PDB entry 6CYN | X-ray diffraction, 1.60 A resolution | chain A

# Chain A
Name: Beta-lactamase
Source organism: Escherichia coli
Notes: EC 3.5.2.6
UniProtKB: Q9L5C7 (Q9L5C7_ECOLX); the author numbering skips numbers that UniProt does not, so the offset changes along the chain: 25-57 = UniProt 29-61; 59-238 = UniProt 62-241; 240-252 = UniProt 242-254; 254-290 = UniProt 255-291
Chain sequence (263 residues; numbered 25 to 290; 3 numbers in that range are skipped by the numbering (no residue carries them; nothing is unmodelled there); the number before each row is that of its first residue):
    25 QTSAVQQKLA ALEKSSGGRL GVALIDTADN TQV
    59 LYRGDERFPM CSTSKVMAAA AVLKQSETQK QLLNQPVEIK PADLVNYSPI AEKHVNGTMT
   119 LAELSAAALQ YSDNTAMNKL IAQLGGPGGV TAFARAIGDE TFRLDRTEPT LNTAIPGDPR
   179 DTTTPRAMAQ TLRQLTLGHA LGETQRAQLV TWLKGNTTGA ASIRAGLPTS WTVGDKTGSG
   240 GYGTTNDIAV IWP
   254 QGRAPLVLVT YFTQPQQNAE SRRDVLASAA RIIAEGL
Disordered / not traced: 25, 290
Sequence notes: engineered mutation S106 (Asn109 in Q9L5C7), G240 (Asp242 in Q9L5C7)
Reported in the primary citation:
  - mutagenesis - N106S/D240G (1.5-fold): increased growth in response to cefotaxime
  - mutagenesis - N106S/D240G (2-fold), D240G (1.3-fold): increased growth in response to ceftazidime
  - mutagenesis - N106S/D240G (Tm change 4.6 degC), N106S (+5.2 degC): increased stability
  - mutagenesis - N104A (14-fold), N106S/D240G (2-fold), N106S (5-fold): decreased catalytic activity on cefotaxime
  - mutagenesis - D240G: decreased expression
  - mutagenesis - D240G (>2-fold): increased catalytic activity on cefotaxime
  - mutagenesis - D240G (10-fold): increased catalytic activity on ceftazidime
  - mutagenesis - D240G (Tm change -3.2 degC): decreased stability
  - mutagenesis - N106S (16-fold), D240G (3-fold): decreased growth in response to cefotaxime
  - mutagenesis - N106S: unchanged growth in response to ceftazidime
  - mutagenesis - N106S (1.6-fold): decreased catalytic activity on ceftazidime
  - mutagenesis - N106S: increased expression
  - catalytic residues: S70 (citing earlier work)

# Summary
From the paper: the catalytic residue S70; N104A, N106S/D240G and N106S reduce catalytic activity on
cefotaxime.
Chain A is Beta-lactamase (Escherichia coli); the structure, CTX-M-14 N106S/D240G mutant, was determined by
X-ray diffraction, deposited together with 6CYK, 6CYQ and 6CYU.
